PDB entry 1W9D | X-ray diffraction, 1.60 A resolution | chain M

== Chain M ==
Name: Glycosidase
Source organism: Sinapis alba
Notes: EC 3.2.3.1
Chain sequence (501 residues; row label = number of the first residue in the row):
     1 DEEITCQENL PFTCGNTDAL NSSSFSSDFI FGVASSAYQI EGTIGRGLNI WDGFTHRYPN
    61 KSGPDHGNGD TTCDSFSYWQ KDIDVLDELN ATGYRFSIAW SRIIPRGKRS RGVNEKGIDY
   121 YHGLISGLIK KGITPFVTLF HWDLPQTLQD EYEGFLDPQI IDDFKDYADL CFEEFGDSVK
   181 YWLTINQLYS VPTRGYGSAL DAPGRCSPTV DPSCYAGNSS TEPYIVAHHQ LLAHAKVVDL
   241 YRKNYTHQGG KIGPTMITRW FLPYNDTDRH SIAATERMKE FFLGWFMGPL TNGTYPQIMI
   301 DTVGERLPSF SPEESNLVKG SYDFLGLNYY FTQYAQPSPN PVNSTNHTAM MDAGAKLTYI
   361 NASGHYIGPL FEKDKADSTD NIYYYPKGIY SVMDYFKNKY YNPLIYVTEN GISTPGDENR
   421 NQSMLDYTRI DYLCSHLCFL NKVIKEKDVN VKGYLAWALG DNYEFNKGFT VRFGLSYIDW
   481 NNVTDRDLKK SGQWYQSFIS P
Disordered / not traced: 1-2
Cystine bridges: C6-C438, C14-C434, C206-C214
Glycans and other covalent adducts: N-acetylglucosamine (NAG) linked to N21, N90, N218, N244, N265, N346, N361, N482; glycan linked to N292
Metal / ion sites: Zn2+: H56, D70
Residues lining bound ligands:
  - N-acetylglucosamine (NAG; 2-acetamido-2-deoxy-beta-D-glucopyranose): Y58, N60, S213
  - SEH (S-benzyl phenylacetothiohydroximate-O-sulfate): W142, Q187, Y189, S190, R194, I257, R259, F282, Y330, F331, F371, E372, I382, E409, E464, F473

== Summary ==
Chain M binds N-acetylglucosamine and compound SEH. N-acetylglucosamine is covalently linked to N21, N90,
N218, N244, N265 and N346 and 2 more. The Zn2+ site is built by H56 and D70.
Chain M is Glycosidase (Sinapis alba); the structure, S. alba myrosinase in complex with S-ethyl
phenylacetothiohydroximate- O-sulfate, was determined by X-ray diffraction (same publication as 1W9B).
